PDB entry 9IXM | electron microscopy, 3.26 A resolution | chains B and E of the 6 polymer chains in the assembly

[Chain B]
Protein: DdmE
Sequence (715 residues; numbered 1 to 715; the number before each row is that of its first residue):
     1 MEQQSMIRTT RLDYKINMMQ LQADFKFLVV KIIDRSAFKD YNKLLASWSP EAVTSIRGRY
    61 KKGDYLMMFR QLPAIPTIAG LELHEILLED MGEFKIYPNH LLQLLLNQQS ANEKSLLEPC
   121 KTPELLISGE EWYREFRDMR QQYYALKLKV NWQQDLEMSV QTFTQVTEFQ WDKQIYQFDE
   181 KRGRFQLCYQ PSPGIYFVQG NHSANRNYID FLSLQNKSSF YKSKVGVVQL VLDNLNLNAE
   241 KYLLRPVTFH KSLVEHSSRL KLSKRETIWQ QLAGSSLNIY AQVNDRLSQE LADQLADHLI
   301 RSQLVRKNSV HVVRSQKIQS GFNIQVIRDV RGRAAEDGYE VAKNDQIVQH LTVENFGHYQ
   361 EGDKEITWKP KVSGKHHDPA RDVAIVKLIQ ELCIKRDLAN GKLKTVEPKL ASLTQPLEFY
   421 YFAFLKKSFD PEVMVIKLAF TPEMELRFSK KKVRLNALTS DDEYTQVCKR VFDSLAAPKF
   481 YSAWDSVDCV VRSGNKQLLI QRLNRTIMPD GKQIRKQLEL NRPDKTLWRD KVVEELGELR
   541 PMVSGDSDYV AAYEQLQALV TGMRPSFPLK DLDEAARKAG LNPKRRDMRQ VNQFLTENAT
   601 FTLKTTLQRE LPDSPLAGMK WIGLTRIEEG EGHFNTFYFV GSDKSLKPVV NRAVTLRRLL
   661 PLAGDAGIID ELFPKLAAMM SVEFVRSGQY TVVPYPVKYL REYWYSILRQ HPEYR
Unresolved in the structure: 1-2

[Chain E]
Molecule: 30-nt DNA strand
Sequence (30 nucleotides; numbered 24 to 53; the number before each row is that of its first residue):
    24 CACTAATAGA TTAGAGCCGT CACGTATCAA

[Interface between chain B and chain E]
Contacting residue pairs (47; chain B residue first):
  Phe-38(B) with DG32(E), sugar contact
  Lys-39(B) with DT30(E), hydrogen bond to the base
  Ser-55(B) with DT34(E), hydrogen bond to the phosphate
  Arg-57(B) with DA33(E), hydrogen bond to the phosphate
  Tyr-65(B) with DA33(E), hydrogen bond to the phosphate
  Trp-171(B) with DT30(E), base contact; DA31(E), phosphate contact
  Asp-172(B) with DT30(E), phosphate contact; DA31(E), phosphate contact; DG32(E), phosphate contact
  Gln-174(B) with DG32(E), phosphate contact; DA33(E), hydrogen bond to the phosphate
  Ala-204(B) with DC41(E), phosphate contact
  Arg-206(B) with DG39(E), base contact; DC40(E), sugar contact
  Tyr-208(B) with DC40(E), hydrogen bond to the base; DC41(E), sugar contact
  Arg-265(B) with DA45(E), salt bridge to the phosphate; DC46(E), salt bridge to the phosphate
  Lys-371(B) with DC44(E), base contact
  Ser-373(B) with DC46(E), phosphate contact; DG47(E), hydrogen bond to the phosphate
  Gly-374(B) with DG47(E), phosphate contact
  Val-383(B) with DC44(E), base contact
  Lys-426(B) with DA38(E), salt bridge to the phosphate
  Phe-480(B) with DA36(E), phosphate contact; DG37(E), phosphate contact
  Tyr-481(B) with DG37(E), hydrogen bond to the phosphate; DA38(E), phosphate contact
  Ser-482(B) with DA36(E), sugar contact; DG37(E), hydrogen bond to the base
  Lys-584(B) with DG47(E), base contact
  Arg-585(B) with DA49(E), phosphate contact; DT50(E), phosphate contact
  Arg-586(B) with DT50(E), hydrogen bond to the phosphate; DC51(E), salt bridge to the phosphate
  Lys-647(B) with DT43(E), hydrogen bond to the phosphate; DC44(E), salt bridge to the phosphate; DA45(E), base contact
  Asn-651(B) with DG42(E), sugar contact; DT43(E), phosphate contact
  Arg-652(B) with DC41(E), hydrogen bond to the base; DG42(E), hydrogen bond to the sugar
  Ser-687(B) with DC44(E), hydrogen bond to the base
  Gly-688(B) with DC44(E), phosphate contact
  Gln-689(B) with DT43(E), hydrogen bond to the phosphate; DC44(E), hydrogen bond to the phosphate
Also at the interface, not in a pair above, chain B (37 interface residues in all): Arg-35, Lys-149, Asn-205, Lys-375, Arg-381, Ala-477, Asn-582, Ser-645
Also at the interface, not in a pair above, chain E (21 interface residues in all): DT35

[In short]
37 residues of chain B and 21 residues of chain E are in contact, with 16 hydrogen bonds and 5 salt bridges.
Polar contacts include Lys-39(B)/DT30(E), Tyr-208(B)/DC40(E) and Ser-482(B)/DG37(E).
Chain B is DdmE and chain E is a 30-nt DNA strand; the structure, Cryo-EM structure of Lactobacillus casei
DdmDE bound with DNA, was determined by electron microscopy together with 9IW3 and 9IX4 from the same study.
